Entry 3QX9 (X-ray diffraction, 2.00 A resolution); this record covers chain A.

[Chain A]
Name: Protein argonaute-2
Source organism: Homo sapiens
UniProtKB: Q9UKV8 (AGO2_HUMAN); residue numbers follow UniProt; this construct covers 439-575
Sequence (138 residues; row label = number of the first residue in the row):
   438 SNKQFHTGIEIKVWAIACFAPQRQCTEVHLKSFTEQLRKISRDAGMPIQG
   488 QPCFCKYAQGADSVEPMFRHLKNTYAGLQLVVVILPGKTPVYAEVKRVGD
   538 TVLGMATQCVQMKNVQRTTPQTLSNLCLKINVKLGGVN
Disordered / not traced: 438-439, 575
Differences from the reference sequence: expression tag (438)
Residues lining bound ligands: ATP (adenosine-5'-triphosphate): L522, G524, K525, T526, Y529, K533, T544, Q545, C546, Q548, K566, K570
What the authors report for this chain:
  - binding site for ATP: K533, K570

[In short]
Ligands of chain A: ATP. From the paper: a binding site for ATP at K533 and K570.
Chain A is Protein argonaute-2 (Homo sapiens); the structure, Crystal structure of MID domain from hAGO2 in
complex with ATP, was determined by X-ray diffraction, deposited together with 3QX8.
